7TNT - chains 3G and 3H of the 36 polymer chains in the assembly; structure by electron microscopy, 9.30 A resolution (very low resolution: no residue pairs are listed; an interface is given only as per-side residue counts).

[Chain 3G (and 3H)]
Molecule: Tubulin beta chain
Organism: Toxoplasma gondii
Notes: chain 3H of this document is another copy of the same molecule, construct and numbering; everything in this record applies to it too
UniProt: A0A125YWG5 (A0A125YWG5_TOXGM); numbering as in UniProt (aligned over 1-426)
Sequence (426 residues; each row starts with the number of its first residue):
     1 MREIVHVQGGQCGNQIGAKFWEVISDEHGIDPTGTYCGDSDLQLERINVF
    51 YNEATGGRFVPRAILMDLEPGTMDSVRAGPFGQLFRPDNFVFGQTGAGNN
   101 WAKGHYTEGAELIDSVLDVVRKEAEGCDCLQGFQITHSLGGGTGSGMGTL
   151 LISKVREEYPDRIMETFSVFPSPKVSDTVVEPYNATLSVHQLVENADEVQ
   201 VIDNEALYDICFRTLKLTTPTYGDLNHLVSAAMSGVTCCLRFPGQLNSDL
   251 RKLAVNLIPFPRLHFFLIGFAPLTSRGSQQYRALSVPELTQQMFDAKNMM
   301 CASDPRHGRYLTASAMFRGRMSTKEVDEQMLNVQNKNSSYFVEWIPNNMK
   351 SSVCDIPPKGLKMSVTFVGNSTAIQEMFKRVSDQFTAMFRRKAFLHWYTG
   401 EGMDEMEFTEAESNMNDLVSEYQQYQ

[Interface between chain 3G and chain 3H]
At this resolution (9 A) residue pairs are not listed: 6 residues of chain 3G and 7 of chain 3H lie at the interface.

[Summary]
The interface between chain 3G and chain 3H involves 6 residues on one side and 7 on the other.
Both chains are Tubulin beta chain (Toxoplasma gondii). Entry 7TNT (The tubulin-based conoid from
detergent-extract Toxoplasma gondii cells) was determined by electron microscopy together with 7TNQ and 7TNS
from the same study.
